8Q3M - chains FFF and III of the 11 polymer chains in the assembly; structure by X-ray diffraction, 2.50 A resolution.

# Chain FFF
Name: Histone H4
Organism: Homo sapiens
UniProt: P62805 (H4_HUMAN); residues 16-102 here correspond to UniProt positions 17-103 (UniProt number = residue number + 1)
Chain sequence (87 residues; each row starts with the number of its first residue):
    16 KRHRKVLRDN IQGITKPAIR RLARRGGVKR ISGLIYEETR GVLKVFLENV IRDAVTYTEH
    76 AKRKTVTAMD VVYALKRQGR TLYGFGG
Curated features (UniProtKB/Swiss-Prot):
  - DNA-binding region: Lys16 to Lys20
  - modified residue: Lys16 (N6-(2-hydroxyisobutyryl)lysine), Lys20 (N6,N6,N6-trimethyllysine), Lys31 (N6-(2-hydroxyisobutyryl)lysine), Lys44 (N6-(2-hydroxyisobutyryl)lysine), Ser47 (Phosphoserine), Tyr51 (Phosphotyrosine), Lys59 (N6-(2-hydroxyisobutyryl)lysine), Lys77 (N6-(2-hydroxyisobutyryl)lysine), Lys79 (N6-(2-hydroxyisobutyryl)lysine), Thr80 (Phosphothreonine), Tyr88 (Phosphotyrosine), Lys91 (N6-(2-hydroxyisobutyryl)lysine)
  - cross-link (Glycyl lysine isopeptide (Lys-Gly)): Lys20 (interchain with G-Cter in SUMO2), Lys31 (interchain with G-Cter in SUMO2), Lys59 (interchain with G-Cter in SUMO2), Lys79 (interchain with G-Cter in SUMO2), Lys91 (interchain with G-Cter in SUMO2)

# Chain III
Molecule: 145-nt DNA strand
Organism: Homo sapiens
Sequence (145 nucleotides; each row starts with the number of its first residue; numbers below 1 keep their minus sign (DA-72 is residue -72)):
   -72 ATCAATATCC ACCTGCAGAT ACTACCAAAA GTGTATTTGG AAACTGCTCC ATCAAAAGGC
   -12 ATGTTCAGCT GAATCAGCTG AACATGCCTT TTGATGGAGC AGTTTCCAAA TACACTTTTG
    48 GTAGTATCTG CAGGTGGATA TTGAT

# Interface between chain FFF and chain III
Contacting residue pairs (12; chain FFF residue first):
  Arg35(FFF) with DA8(III), salt bridge to the phosphate
  Arg45(FFF) with DT6(III), base contact; DG7(III), hydrogen bond to the sugar; DA8(III), phosphate contact
  Ile46(FFF) with DG7(III), sugar contact; DA8(III), hydrogen bond to the phosphate
  Ser47(FFF) with DG7(III), phosphate contact
  Gly48(FFF) with DG7(III), hydrogen bond to the phosphate
  Arg78(FFF) with DA28(III), phosphate contact
  Lys79(FFF) with DC27(III), salt bridge to the phosphate; DA28(III), hydrogen bond to the phosphate
  Thr80(FFF) with DA28(III), hydrogen bond to the phosphate
Other interface residues (no listed pair), chain FFF (9 interface residues in all): Lys44
Other interface residues (no listed pair), chain III (6 interface residues in all): DG29

# Overview
Chain FFF and chain III form an interface of 9 and 6 residues respectively, with 5 hydrogen bonds and 2 salt
bridges. Polar contacts include Arg45(FFF)-DG7(III), Ile46(FFF)-DA8(III) and Gly48(FFF)-DG7(III). UniProt
lists a DNA-binding region on chain FFF.
Here chain FFF is Histone H4 and chain III is a 145-nt DNA strand, both from Homo sapiens. Entry 8Q3M
(Structure of Nucleosome Core with a Bound Kaposi Sarcoma Associated Herpesvirus LANA Peptide Having a
Methionine ...) was determined by X-ray diffraction, deposited together with 8Q36, 8Q3E and 8Q3X.
